8RC4 - chains i and k of the 16 polymer chains in the assembly; structure by electron microscopy, 3.10 A resolution.

# Chain i
Molecule: Integrator complex subunit 9
From: Homo sapiens
UniProtKB: Q9NV88 (INT9_HUMAN); residues 1-658 here = UniProt positions 1-658
Chain sequence (658 residues; numbered 1 to 658; the number before each row is that of its first residue):
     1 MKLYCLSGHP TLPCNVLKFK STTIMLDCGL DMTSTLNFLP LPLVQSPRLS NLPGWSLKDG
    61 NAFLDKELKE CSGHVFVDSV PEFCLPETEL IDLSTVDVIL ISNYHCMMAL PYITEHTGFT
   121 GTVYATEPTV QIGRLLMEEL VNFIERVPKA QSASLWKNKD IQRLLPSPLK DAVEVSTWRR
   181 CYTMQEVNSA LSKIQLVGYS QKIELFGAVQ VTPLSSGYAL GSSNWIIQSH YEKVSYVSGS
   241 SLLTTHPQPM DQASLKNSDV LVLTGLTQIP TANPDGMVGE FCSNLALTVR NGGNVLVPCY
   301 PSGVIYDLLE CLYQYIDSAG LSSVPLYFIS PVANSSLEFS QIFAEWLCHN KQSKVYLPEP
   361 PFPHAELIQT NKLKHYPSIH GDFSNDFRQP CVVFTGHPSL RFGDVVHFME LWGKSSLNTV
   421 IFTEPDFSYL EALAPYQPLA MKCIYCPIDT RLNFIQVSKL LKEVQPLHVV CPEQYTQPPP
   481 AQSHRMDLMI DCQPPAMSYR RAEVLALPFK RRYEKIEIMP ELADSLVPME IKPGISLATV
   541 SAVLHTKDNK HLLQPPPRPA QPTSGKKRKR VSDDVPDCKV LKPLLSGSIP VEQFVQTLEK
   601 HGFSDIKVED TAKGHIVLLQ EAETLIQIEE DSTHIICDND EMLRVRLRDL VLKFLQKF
Not modelled in the structure: 60-63, 533-534, 557-582

# Chain k
Molecule: Integrator complex subunit 11
From: Homo sapiens
UniProtKB: Q5TA45 (INT11_HUMAN); numbering as in UniProt (aligned over 1-600)
Chain sequence (602 residues; numbered -1 to 600; the number before each row is that of its first residue; numbers below 1 keep their minus sign (Ser-1 is residue -1)):
    -1 SNMPEIRVTP LGAGQDVGRS CILVSIAGKN VMLDCGMHMG FNDDRRFPDF SYITQNGRLT
    59 DFLDCVIISH FHLDHCGALP YFSEMVGYDG PIYMTHPTQA ICPILLEDYR KIAVDKKGEA
   119 NFFTSQMIKD CMKKVVAVHL HQTVQVDDEL EIKAYYAGHV LGAAMFQIKV GSESVVYTGD
   179 YNMTPDRHLG AAWIDKCRPN LLITQSTYAT TIRDSKRCRE RDFLKKVHET VERGGKVLIP
   239 VFALGRAQEL CILLETFWER MNLKVPIYFS TGLTEKANHY YKLFIPWTNQ KIRKTFVQRN
   299 MFEFKHIKAF DRAFADNPGP MVVFATPGML HAGQSLQIFR KWAGNEKNMV IMPGYCVQGT
   359 VGHKILSGQR KLEMEGRQVL EVKMQVEYMS FSAHADAKGI MQLVGQAEPE SVLLVHGEAK
   419 KMEFLKQKIE QELRVNCYMP ANGETVTLPT SPSIPVGISL GLLKREMAQG LLPEAKKPRL
   479 LHGTLIMKDS NFRLVSSEQA LKELGLAEHQ LRFTCRVHLH DTRKEQETAL RVYSHLKSVL
   539 KDHCVQHLPD GSVTVESVLL QAAAPSEDPG TKVLLVSWTY QDEELGSFLT SLLKKGLPQA
   599 PS
Not modelled in the structure: -1 to 1, 471-475, 503-504, 598-600
Differences from the reference sequence: expression tag (-1 to 0); engineered mutation Gln203 (Glu in Q5TA45)
Bound ions: Zn2+ site 1: His68, His70, His157, Asp178; Zn2+ site 2: His73, Asp178, His414
From the paper describing this entry:
  - mutagenesis - E203Q: decreased catalytic activity

# Interface between chain i and chain k
Contacting residue pairs (133):
  Glu127(i) - Pro284(k)
  Glu127(i) - Arg291(k)  salt bridge
  Tyr199(i) - Gln140(k)
  Ser200(i) - Thr141(k)  hydrogen bond (backbone-backbone)
  Gln201(i) - His139(k)
  Tyr231(i) - Gly455(k)
  Glu338(i) - Phe294(k)
  Phe339(i) - Phe294(k)  hydrophobic
  Ile342(i) - Lys280(k)
  Ile342(i) - Leu281(k)
  Ile342(i) - Phe294(k)  hydrophobic
  Phe343(i) - Pro284(k)  hydrophobic
  Glu345(i) - His137(k)  hydrogen bond (backbone-side chain)
  Glu345(i) - Pro284(k)
  Glu345(i) - Trp285(k)  hydrogen bond
  Gln352(i) - His94(k)
  Val355(i) - Ala98(k)
  Val355(i) - Tyr278(k)
  Val355(i) - Leu281(k)  hydrophobic
  Val355(i) - Phe282(k)  hydrophobic
  Tyr356(i) - Gln97(k)  hydrogen bond
  Tyr356(i) - Tyr278(k)  hydrogen bond (backbone-side chain)
  Pro358(i) - Lys274(k)
  Pro358(i) - His277(k)
  Glu359(i) - Leu281(k)
  Tyr513(i) - Ile456(k)
  Tyr513(i) - Ser457(k)
  Tyr513(i) - Leu458(k)
  Tyr513(i) - Arg491(k)  hydrogen bond
  Tyr513(i) - Val493(k)  hydrophobic
  Glu514(i) - Gly455(k)
  Glu514(i) - Ile456(k)  hydrogen bond (backbone-backbone)
  Lys515(i) - Val454(k)
  Ile516(i) - Ile452(k)
  Ile516(i) - Pro453(k)
  Ile516(i) - Val454(k)  hydrogen bond (backbone-backbone)
  Ile516(i) - Ile456(k)  hydrophobic
  Glu517(i) - Ser451(k)
  Glu517(i) - Ile452(k)
  Ile518(i) - Ser451(k)
  Ile518(i) - Ile452(k)  hydrogen bond (backbone-backbone)
  Ile518(i) - Val454(k)  hydrophobic
  Met519(i) - Ser451(k)
  Pro520(i) - Ser449(k)
  Pro520(i) - Pro450(k)
  Ile535(i) - Lys486(k)
  Ser536(i) - Ile484(k)
  Ser536(i) - Met485(k)  hydrogen bond (backbone-backbone)
  Leu537(i) - Leu483(k)
  Ala538(i) - Thr482(k)
  Ala538(i) - Leu483(k)  hydrogen bond (backbone-backbone)
  Thr539(i) - Gly481(k)
  Val540(i) - Leu479(k)
  Val540(i) - His480(k)
  Val540(i) - Gly481(k)  hydrogen bond (backbone-backbone)
  Ser541(i) - Leu478(k)
  Ser541(i) - Leu479(k)
  Ser541(i) - His480(k)  hydrogen bond
  Ala542(i) - Leu478(k)
  Ala542(i) - Leu479(k)  hydrogen bond (backbone-backbone)
  Leu544(i) - Leu461(k)  hydrophobic
  Leu544(i) - Glu464(k)
  His551(i) - Leu461(k)
  Leu553(i) - Leu492(k)  hydrophobic
  Pro583(i) - Gln508(k)  hydrogen bond (backbone-side chain)
  Pro583(i) - Thr577(k)
  Pro583(i) - Tyr578(k)
  Pro583(i) - Gln579(k)
  Leu584(i) - Ser495(k)
  Leu584(i) - Leu499(k)  hydrophobic
  Leu584(i) - Glu506(k)
  Leu584(i) - Gln508(k)
  Leu584(i) - Tyr578(k)  hydrogen bond (backbone-side chain)
  Leu585(i) - Glu506(k)
  Leu585(i) - His507(k)  hydrogen bond (backbone-backbone)
  Leu585(i) - Gln508(k)  hydrogen bond (backbone-side chain)
  Leu585(i) - Leu509(k)
  Leu585(i) - Tyr578(k)  hydrophobic
  Ser586(i) - Ala505(k)
  Ser586(i) - His507(k)  hydrogen bond (backbone-backbone)
  Gly587(i) - Ala505(k)  hydrogen bond (backbone-backbone)
  Gly587(i) - His507(k)
  Ile589(i) - His507(k)
  Glu623(i) - Asp566(k)
  Leu625(i) - Arg514(k)
  Asp631(i) - Glu506(k)
  Asp631(i) - His507(k)
  Asp631(i) - Gln508(k)  hydrogen bond (backbone-backbone)
  Ser632(i) - His507(k)
  Ser632(i) - Gln508(k)  hydrogen bond (side chain-backbone)
  Ser632(i) - Arg510(k)  hydrogen bond
  Thr633(i) - His507(k)  hydrogen bond
  Thr633(i) - Gln508(k)  hydrogen bond (backbone-backbone)
  Thr633(i) - Leu509(k)
  Thr633(i) - Arg510(k)  hydrogen bond (backbone-backbone)
  His634(i) - Leu509(k)
  His634(i) - Arg510(k)
  His634(i) - Thr512(k)
  Ile635(i) - Leu509(k)  hydrophobic
  Ile635(i) - Arg510(k)
  Ile635(i) - Phe511(k)
  Ile635(i) - Thr512(k)
  Ile635(i) - Cys513(k)  hydrogen bond (backbone-side chain)
  Ile636(i) - Thr512(k)
  Ile636(i) - Cys513(k)
  Ile636(i) - Arg514(k)
  Cys637(i) - Cys513(k)  hydrogen bond (backbone-side chain)
  Cys637(i) - Arg514(k)  hydrogen bond (backbone-backbone)
  Cys637(i) - Val515(k)  hydrogen bond (backbone-backbone)
  Asp638(i) - Arg514(k)
  Asp638(i) - His516(k)  salt bridge
  Asn639(i) - Val515(k)
  Asn639(i) - His516(k)  hydrogen bond (side chain-backbone)
  Asn639(i) - Lys592(k)
  Asp640(i) - Lys592(k)
  Glu641(i) - Ser585(k)
  Glu641(i) - Thr588(k)  hydrogen bond
  Glu641(i) - Ser589(k)  hydrogen bond
  Glu641(i) - Lys592(k)
  Arg644(i) - Phe511(k)
  Arg644(i) - Trp576(k)
  Arg644(i) - Ser585(k)
  Arg644(i) - Thr588(k)  hydrogen bond
  Arg648(i) - Arg510(k)
  Arg648(i) - Phe511(k)
  Arg648(i) - Tyr578(k)
  Leu655(i) - His507(k)
  Leu655(i) - Leu509(k)  hydrophobic
  Phe658(i) - Ala498(k)
  Phe658(i) - Leu499(k)  hydrogen bond (backbone-backbone)
  Phe658(i) - Glu501(k)
  Phe658(i) - Leu502(k)  hydrophobic
  Phe658(i) - Glu506(k)
Other interface residues (no listed pair), chain i (74 interface residues in all): Gly198, Lys202, Lys354, Leu357, Pro360, Pro361, Arg511, Arg512, Ala523, Val543, Leu552, Pro556, Ala622, Met642, Val651, Leu652, Lys657
Other interface residues (no listed pair), chain k (72 interface residues in all): Leu138, Ile283, Arg477, Asp487, Glu581

# Overview
74 residues of chain i and 72 residues of chain k are in contact; the contacts include 35 hydrogen bonds and 2
salt bridges. Polar pairs include Glu127(i)-Arg291(k), Asp638(i)-His516(k) and Glu345(i)-His137(k). His68(k),
His70(k), His157(k) and Asp178(k) coordinate Zn2+ site 1. The paper reports that E203Q of chain k reduces
catalytic activity.
Chain i is Integrator complex subunit 9 and chain k is Integrator complex subunit 11, both from Homo sapiens;
the structure, Structure of Integrator-PP2A complex, was determined by electron microscopy, deposited together
with 8RBZ.
